8CGU - chains A and F of the 14 polymer chains in the assembly; structure by electron microscopy, 1.89 A resolution.

[Chain A]
Molecule: 16S rRNA
Organism: Escherichia coli BW25113
Sequence (1540 nucleotides; row label = number of the first residue in the row):
     1 AAAUUGAAGAGUUUGAUCAUGGCUCAGAUUGAACGCUGGCGGCAGGCCUA
    51 ACACAUGCAAGUCGAACGGUAACAGGAAGAAGCUUGCUUCUUUGCUGACG
   101 AGUGGCGGACGGGUGAGUAAUGUCUGGGAAACUGCCUGAUGGAGGGGGAU
   151 AACUACUGGAAACGGUAGCUAAUACCGCAUAACGUCGCAAGACCAAAGAG
   201 GGGGACCUUCGGGCCUCUUGCCAUCGGAUGUGCCCAGAUGGGAUUAGCUA
   251 GUAGGUGGGGUAACGGCUCACCUAGGCGACGAUCCCUAGCUGGUCUGAGA
   301 GGAUGACCAGCCACACUGGAACUGAGACACGGUCCAGACUCCUACGGGAG
   351 GCAGCAGUGGGGAAUAUUGCACAAUGGGCGCAAGCCUGAUGCAGCCAUGC
   401 CGCGUGUAUGAAGAAGCCCUUCGGGUUGUAAAGUACUUUCAGCGGGGAGG
   451 AAGGGAGUAAAGUUAAUACCUUUGCUCAUUGACGUUACCCGCAGAAGAAG
   501 CACCGGCUAACUCCGUGCCAGCAGCCXCGGUAAUACGGAGGGUGCAAGCG
   551 UUAAUCGGAAUUACUGGGCGUAAAGCGCACGCAGGCGGUUUGUUAAGUCA
   601 GAUGUGAAAUCCCCGGGCUCAACCUGGGAACUGCAUCUGAUACUGGCAAG
   651 CUUGAGUCUCGUAGAGGGGGGUAGAAUUCCAGGUGUAGCGGUGAAAUGCG
   701 UAGAGAUCUGGAGGAAUACCGGUGGCGAAGGCGGCCCCCUGGACGAAGAC
   751 UGACGCUCAGGUGCGAAAGCGUGGGGAGCAAACAGGAUUAGAUACCCUGG
   801 UAGUCCACGCCGUAAACGAUGUCGACUUGGAGGUUGUGCCCUUGAGGCGU
   851 GGCUUCCGGAGCUAACGCGUUAAGUCGACCGCCUGGGGAGUACGGCCGCA
   901 AGGUUAAAACUCAAAUGAAUUGACGGGGGCCCGCACAAGCGGUGGAGCAU
   951 GUGGUUUAAUUCGAUGXAACGCGAAGAACCUUACCUGGUCUUGACAUCCA
  1001 CGGAAGUUUUCAGAGAUGAGAAUGUGCCUUCGGGAACCGUGAGACAGGUG
  1051 CUGCAUGGCUGUCGUCAGCUCGUGUUGUGAAAUGUUGGGUUAAGUCCCGC
  1101 AACGAGCGCAACCCUUAUCCUUUGUUGCCAGCGGUCCGGCCGGGAACUCA
  1151 AAGGAGACUGCCAGUGAUAAACUGGAGGAAGGUGGGGAUGACGUCAAGUC
  1201 AUCAUGGCCCUUACGACCAGGGCUACACACGUGCUACAAUGGCGCAUACA
  1251 AAGAGAAGCGACCUCGCGAGAGCAAGCGGACCUCAUAAAGUGCGUCGUAG
  1301 UCCGGAUUGGAGUCUGCAACUCGACUCCAUGAAGUCGGAAUCGCUAGUAA
  1351 UCGUGGAUCAGAAUGCCACGGUGAAUACGUUCCCGGGCCUUGUACACACC
  1401 GCCCGUXACACCAUGGGAGUGGGUUGCAAAAGAAGUAGGUAGCUUAACCU
  1451 UCGGGAGGGCGCUUACCACUUUGUGAUUCAUGACUGGGGUGAAGUCGUAA
  1501 CAAGGUAACCGUAGGGGAACCUGCGGUUGGAUCACCUCCU
Disordered / not traced: 79-91, 205-213, 841-845, 930-1389, 1535-1540
Modified / non-standard residues: PSU (pseudouridine-5'-monophosphate) at position 516, G7M (N7-methyl-guanosine-5'-monophosphate) at position 527, 2MG (2N-methylguanosine-5'-monophosphate) at position 966, 5MC (5-methylcytidine-5'-monophosphate) at position 967, 2MG (2N-methylguanosine-5'-monophosphate) at position 1207, 4OC (4n,o2'-methylcytidine-5'-monophosphate) at position 1402, 5MC (5-methylcytidine-5'-monophosphate) at position 1407, UR3 (3-methyluridine-5'-monophoshate) at position 1498, 2MG (2N-methylguanosine-5'-monophosphate) at position 1516, MA6 (6N-dimethyladenosine-5'-monophoshate) at position 1518, MA6 (6N-dimethyladenosine-5'-monophoshate) at position 1519
Ion coordination: K+ site 1: U5 (shared with 5 residues of chain D); K+ site 2: G11, U12, G21, G22; Mg2+ site 1 near G21 (its only coordinating residue here); Mg2+ site 2: C48, G115; Mg2+ site 3: A59, U387; K+ site 3: G61, U62, G104, G105; Mg2+ site 4 near G100 (its only coordinating residue here); K+ site 4: G107, G324, G326; K+ site 5: G107, G108, G326; Mg2+ site 5: A109, G331; K+ site 6: C110, G111; Mg2+ site 6 near G111 (its only coordinating residue here); 17 more K+ sites not listed; 34 more Mg2+ sites not listed
Small-molecule neighbours:
  - gentamicin c1a (LLL; (2R,3R,4R,5R)-2-((1S,2S,3R,4S,6R)-4,6-diamino-3-((2R,3R,6S)-3-amino-6-(aminomethyl)-tetrahydro-2H-pyran-2-yloxy)-2-hydr oxycyclohexyloxy)-5-methyl-4-(methylamino)-tetrahydro-2H-pyran-3,5-diol), molecule 1: G615, G616, G617, C620, A621, A622
  - gentamicin c1a (LLL), molecule 2: A665, G666, G667, G668, G669, G670, C735, C736, C737
  - gentamicin c1a (LLL), molecule 3: A831, G832, G833, U834, U835, G836, U837, G838, C848, G849, U850, G851, G852, C853
  - gentamicin c1a (LLL), molecule 4: C1404, G1405, U1406, 5MC_1407, A1408, C1409, G1491, A1492, A1493, G1494, U1495, C1496

[Chain F]
Name: Small ribosomal subunit protein bS6, non-modified isoform
Organism: Escherichia coli BW25113
Reference sequence: P02358 (RS6_ECOLI); residues 1-131 here = UniProt positions 1-131
Amino-acid sequence (131 residues; each row starts with the number of its first residue):
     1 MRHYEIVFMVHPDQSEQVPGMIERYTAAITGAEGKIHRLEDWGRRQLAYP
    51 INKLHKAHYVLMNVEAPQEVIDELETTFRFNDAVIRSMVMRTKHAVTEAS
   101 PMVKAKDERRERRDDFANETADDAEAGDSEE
Disordered / not traced: 1, 104-131
Curated features (UniProtKB/Swiss-Prot):
  - modified residue: Lys93 (N6-acetyllysine)
Ion coordination: K+: Phe78, Arg79, Asn81, Val84

[Interface between chain A and chain F]
Residue-residue contacts (22; chain A residue first):
  U662(A) - Lys93(F)  salt bridge to the phosphate
  G671(A) - Arg79(F)  hydrogen bond to the sugar
  U672(A) - Arg79(F)  salt bridge to the phosphate
  A673(A) - Arg86(F)  hydrogen bond to the phosphate
  G674(A) - Tyr49(F)  sugar contact
  G674(A) - Arg86(F)  salt bridge to the phosphate
  G710(A) - Lys53(F)  salt bridge to the phosphate
  G711(A) - Lys53(F)  salt bridge to the phosphate
  C735(A) - Met88(F)  sugar contact
  C736(A) - Met88(F)  sugar contact
  C736(A) - Val89(F)  hydrogen bond to the sugar
  C736(A) - Met90(F)  phosphate contact
  C737(A) - Tyr4(F)  phosphate contact
  C737(A) - Val89(F)  sugar contact
  C737(A) - Met90(F)  phosphate contact
  C737(A) - Arg91(F)  hydrogen bond to the phosphate
  C738(A) - Arg2(F)  salt bridge to the phosphate
  C738(A) - Tyr4(F)  hydrogen bond to the phosphate
  C738(A) - Gln68(F)  hydrogen bond to the phosphate
  C738(A) - Arg91(F)  salt bridge to the phosphate
  C739(A) - Arg2(F)  salt bridge to the phosphate
  C739(A) - Gln68(F)  hydrogen bond to the phosphate
Interface residues without a listed pair, chain A (13 interface residues in all): A663
Interface residues without a listed pair, chain F (13 interface residues in all): Ile51

[Summary]
The chain A/chain F interface involves 13 residues from each chain, with 7 hydrogen bonds and 8 salt bridges.
Polar pairs include G671(A)-Arg79(F), C736(A)-Val89(F) and A673(A)-Arg86(F). Chain A binds 4 copies of
gentamicin c1a.
Here chain A is 16S rRNA and chain F is Small ribosomal subunit protein bS6, non-modified isoform, both from
Escherichia coli BW25113. Entry 8CGU (Gentamicin bound to the 30S body) was determined by electron microscopy
(same publication as 8CA7, 8CAI, 8CEP, 8CF1, 8CF8, 8CGI, 8CGJ and 8CGR).
